1MPJ - chains A and B; structure by X-ray diffraction, 2.30 A resolution.

[Chain A]
Molecule: Phenol insulin
Organism: Sus scrofa
Reference sequence: P01315 (INS_PIG); residues 1-21 here correspond to UniProt positions 88-108 (UniProt number = residue number + 87)
Amino-acid sequence (21 residues; each row starts with the number of its first residue):
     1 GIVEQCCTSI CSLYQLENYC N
Cystine bridges: Cys6-Cys11
Ligand contacts: phenol (IPH): Cys6, Ser9, Ile10, Cys11, Leu16

[Chain B]
Molecule: Phenol insulin
Organism: Sus scrofa
Reference sequence: P01315 (INS_PIG); residues 1-30 here correspond to UniProt positions 25-54 (UniProt number = residue number + 24)
Amino-acid sequence (30 residues; numbered 1 to 30; the number before each row is that of its first residue):
     1 FVNQHLCGSH LVEALYLVCG ERGFFYTPKA
Disordered / not traced: 1, 30
Metal / ion sites: Zn2+: His10 (together with chloride ion)
Ligand contacts: phenol (IPH): Cys7, His10, Leu11, Ala14

[Interface between chain A and chain B]
Inter-chain disulfides: Cys7(A)-Cys7(B), Cys20(A)-Cys19(B)
Contacting residue pairs (18):
  Ile2(A) - Leu15(B)  hydrophobic
  Val3(A) - Gln4(B)
  Val3(A) - Tyr26(B)
  Cys6(A) - Leu11(B)  hydrophobic
  Cys7(A) - Cys7(B)  disulfide
  Cys7(A) - Leu11(B)  hydrophobic
  Leu13(A) - Val18(B)
  Leu16(A) - Leu15(B)
  Glu17(A) - Val18(B)
  Glu17(A) - Arg22(B)  hydrogen bond (backbone-side chain)
  Tyr19(A) - Phe24(B)
  Cys20(A) - Cys19(B)  disulfide
  Cys20(A) - Arg22(B)
  Cys20(A) - Gly23(B)
  Asn21(A) - Arg22(B)
  Asn21(A) - Gly23(B)  hydrogen bond (backbone-backbone)
  Asn21(A) - Phe24(B)
  Asn21(A) - Phe25(B)
Interface residues without a listed pair, chain B (12 interface residues in all): Ala14

[Overview]
10 residues of chain A face 12 of chain B across their interface, with 2 disulfide bonds and 2 hydrogen bonds.
Polar contacts include Glu17(A)-Arg22(B) and Asn21(A)-Gly23(B). Phenol is bound between chain A and chain B.
Here chain A is Phenol insulin and chain B is Phenol insulin, both from Sus scrofa. Entry 1MPJ (X-ray
crystallographic studies on hexameric insulins in the presence of helix-stabilizing agents, thiocyanate,
methylparaben and phenol) was determined by X-ray diffraction together with 2TCI and 3MTH from the same study.
